PDB entry 7KIM | electron microscopy, 3.38 A resolution | chains D and E of the 11 polymer chains in the assembly

# Chain D
Molecule: DNA-directed RNA polymerase subunit beta'
Source organism: Mycobacterium tuberculosis
Notes: EC 2.7.7.6
UniProtKB: A0A045J9E2 (A0A045J9E2_MYCTX); numbering as in UniProt (aligned over 1-1316)
Amino-acid sequence (1318 residues; each row starts with the number of its first residue; numbers below 1 keep their minus sign (Gly-1 is residue -1)):
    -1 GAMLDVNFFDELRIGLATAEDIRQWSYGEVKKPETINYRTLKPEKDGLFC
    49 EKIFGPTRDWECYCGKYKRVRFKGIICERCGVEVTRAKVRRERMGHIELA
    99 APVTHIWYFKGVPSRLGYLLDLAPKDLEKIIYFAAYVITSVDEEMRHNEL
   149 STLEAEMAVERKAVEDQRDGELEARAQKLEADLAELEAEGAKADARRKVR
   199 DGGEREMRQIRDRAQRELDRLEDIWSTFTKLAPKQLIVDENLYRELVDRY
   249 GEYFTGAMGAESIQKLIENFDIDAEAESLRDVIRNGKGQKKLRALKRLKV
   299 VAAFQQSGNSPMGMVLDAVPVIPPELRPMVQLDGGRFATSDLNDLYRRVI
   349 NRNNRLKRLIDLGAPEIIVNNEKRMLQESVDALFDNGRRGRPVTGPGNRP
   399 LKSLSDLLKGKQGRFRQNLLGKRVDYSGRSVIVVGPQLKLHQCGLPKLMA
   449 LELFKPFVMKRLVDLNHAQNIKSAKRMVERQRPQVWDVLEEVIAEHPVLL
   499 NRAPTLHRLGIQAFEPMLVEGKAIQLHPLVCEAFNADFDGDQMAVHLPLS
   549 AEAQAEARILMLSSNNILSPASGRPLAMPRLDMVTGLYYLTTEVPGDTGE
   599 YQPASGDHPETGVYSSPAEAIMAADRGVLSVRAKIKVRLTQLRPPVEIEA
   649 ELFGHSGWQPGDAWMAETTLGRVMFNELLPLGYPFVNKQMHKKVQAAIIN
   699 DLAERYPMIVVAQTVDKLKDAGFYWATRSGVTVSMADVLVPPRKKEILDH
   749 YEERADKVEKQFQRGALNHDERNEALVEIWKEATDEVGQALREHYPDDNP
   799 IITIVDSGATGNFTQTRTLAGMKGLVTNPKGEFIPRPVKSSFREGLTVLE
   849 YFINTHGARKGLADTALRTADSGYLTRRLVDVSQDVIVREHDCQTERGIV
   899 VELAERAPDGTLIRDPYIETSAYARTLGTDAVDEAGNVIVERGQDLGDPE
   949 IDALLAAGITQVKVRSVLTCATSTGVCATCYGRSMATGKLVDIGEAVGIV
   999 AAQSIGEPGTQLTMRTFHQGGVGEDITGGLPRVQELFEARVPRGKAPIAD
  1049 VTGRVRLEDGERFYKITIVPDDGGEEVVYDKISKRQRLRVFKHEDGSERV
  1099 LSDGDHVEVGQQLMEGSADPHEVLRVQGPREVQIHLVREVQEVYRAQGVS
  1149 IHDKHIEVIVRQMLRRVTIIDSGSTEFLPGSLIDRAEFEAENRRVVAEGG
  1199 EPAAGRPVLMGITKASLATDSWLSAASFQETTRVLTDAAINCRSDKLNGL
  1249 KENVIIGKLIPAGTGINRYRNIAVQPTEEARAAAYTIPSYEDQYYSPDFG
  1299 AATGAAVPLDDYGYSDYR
Unresolved in the structure: 1015-1022, 1091-1096, 1283-1316
Differences from the reference sequence: expression tag (-1 to 0)
Metal / ion sites: Zn2+ site 1: Cys60, Cys62, Lys64, Cys75, Cys78; Mg2+: Asp535, Asp537, Asp539; Zn2+ site 2: Cys891, Cys968, Cys975, Cys978

# Chain E
Molecule: DNA-directed RNA polymerase subunit omega
Source organism: Mycobacterium tuberculosis
Notes: EC 2.7.7.6
UniProtKB: A0A0T9N9K3 (A0A0T9N9K3_MYCTX); residues 1-110 here correspond to UniProt positions 40-149 (UniProt number = residue number + 39)
Amino-acid sequence (110 residues; numbered 1 to 110; the number before each row is that of its first residue):
     1 VSISQSDASLAAVPAVDQFDPSSGASGGYDTPLGITNPPIDELLDRVSSK
    51 YALVIYAAKRARQINDYYNQLGEGILEYVGPLVEPGLQEKPLSIALREIH
   101 ADLLEHTEGE
Unresolved in the structure: 1-26, 110

# Interface between chain D and chain E
Pairs across the interface (71; chain D residue first):
  His439(D) with Leu33(E); Thr36(E)
  Arg459(D) with Gln88(E), hydrogen bond
  Val490(D) with Lys90(E)
  Glu493(D) with Gly34(E); Ile35(E), hydrogen bond (side chain-backbone)
  His494(D) with Lys90(E)
  Pro495(D) with Ile35(E), hydrophobic
  Glu513(D) with Gly34(E); Ile35(E), hydrogen bond (side chain-backbone)
  Glu550(D) with Ala58(E); Arg62(E), salt bridge
  Gln552(D) with Leu92(E)
  Ala553(D) with Val54(E), hydrophobic; Leu92(E)
  Glu554(D) with Val54(E)
  Arg556(D) with Ile35(E), hydrogen bond (side chain-backbone); Asn37(E), hydrogen bond (side chain-backbone); Leu96(E)
  Ile557(D) with Leu53(E), hydrophobic; Val54(E), hydrophobic
  Leu558(D) with Lys50(E)
  Leu560(D) with Ile35(E), hydrophobic
  Asn563(D) with Ile40(E)
  Pro705(D) with Asp41(E)
  Met706(D) with Asp41(E), hydrogen bond (backbone-side chain)
  Ile707(D) with Pro32(E), hydrophobic; Pro39(E), hydrophobic; Asp41(E)
  Val708(D) with Gly28(E)
  Gln711(D) with Tyr29(E); Asp30(E), hydrogen bond (side chain-backbone)
  Asp990(D) with Ser49(E); Lys50(E); Tyr51(E)
  Glu993(D) with Tyr51(E), hydrogen bond
  Gly1261(D) with Tyr51(E)
  Thr1262(D) with Tyr51(E)
  Asn1265(D) with Gly109(E)
  Arg1266(D) with Glu108(E), salt bridge; Gly109(E), hydrogen bond (backbone-backbone)
  Tyr1267(D) with Ser48(E); Ser49(E), hydrogen bond; Tyr51(E), hydrophobic; Ala52(E), hydrophobic; Ile55(E); Glu108(E)
  Arg1268(D) with Lys59(E), hydrogen bond (backbone-side chain)
  Asn1269(D) with Gly109(E)
  Ile1270(D) with Ile55(E), hydrophobic; Lys59(E), hydrogen bond (backbone-side chain); His106(E); Thr107(E); Glu108(E)
  Ala1271(D) with Glu105(E); His106(E); Thr107(E)
  Val1272(D) with Tyr56(E), hydrophobic; Lys59(E); Arg60(E); Gln63(E), hydrogen bond (backbone-side chain); Leu104(E), hydrophobic
  Gln1273(D) with Leu104(E); Glu105(E), hydrogen bond
  Pro1274(D) with Leu82(E), hydrophobic; Leu103(E); Leu104(E), hydrophobic; Glu105(E)
  Thr1275(D) with Leu103(E), hydrogen bond (backbone-backbone); Glu105(E), hydrogen bond (backbone-side chain)
  Ala1278(D) with Leu103(E), hydrophobic
Interface residues without a listed pair, chain D (42 interface residues in all): Ala492, Ser548, Ala549, Arg1279, Ala1282
Interface residues without a listed pair, chain E (40 interface residues in all): Val79, Ser93

# Summary
Chain D and chain E form an interface of 42 and 40 residues respectively, with 16 hydrogen bonds and 2 salt
bridges. Among the polar pairs are Glu550(D)-Arg62(E), Arg1266(D)-Glu108(E) and Arg459(D)-Gln88(E). Cys60(D),
Cys62(D), Lys64(D), Cys75(D) and Cys78(D) coordinate Zn2+ site 1.
Chain D is DNA-directed RNA polymerase subunit beta' and chain E is DNA-directed RNA polymerase subunit omega,
both from Mycobacterium tuberculosis; the structure, Mycobacterium tuberculosis WT RNAP transcription closed
promoter complex with WhiB7 transcription factor, was determined by electron microscopy, deposited together
with 7KIF and 7KIN.
